1QEW - chains A and C of the 3 polymer chains in the assembly; structure by X-ray diffraction, 2.20 A resolution.

== Chain A ==
Name: Protein (HLA class I histocompatibility antigen, B-35 B* 3501 alpha chain)
Source organism: Homo sapiens
Notes: fragment: residues 25-299, SWS P01892
UniProtKB: P01892 (1A02_HUMAN); residues 1-275 here correspond to UniProt positions 25-299 (UniProt number = residue number + 24)
Sequence (275 residues; row label = number of the first residue in the row):
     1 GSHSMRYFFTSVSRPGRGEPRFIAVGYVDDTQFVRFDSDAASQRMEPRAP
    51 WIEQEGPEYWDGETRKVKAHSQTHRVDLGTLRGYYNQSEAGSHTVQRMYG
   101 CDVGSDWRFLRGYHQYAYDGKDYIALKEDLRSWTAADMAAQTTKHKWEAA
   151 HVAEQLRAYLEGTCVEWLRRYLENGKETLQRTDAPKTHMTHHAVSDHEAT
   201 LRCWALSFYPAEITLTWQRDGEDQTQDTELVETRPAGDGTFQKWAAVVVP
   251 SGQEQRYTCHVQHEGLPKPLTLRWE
Disulfide bonds: Cys101-Cys164, Cys203-Cys259

== Chain C ==
Name: Protein (melanoma-associated antigen 3)
Source organism: Homo sapiens
Notes: fragment: residues 271-280, SWS P43357
UniProtKB: P43357 (MAGA3_HUMAN); residues 1-9 here correspond to UniProt positions 271-279 (UniProt number = residue number + 270)
Sequence (9 residues; row label = number of the first residue in the row):
     1 FLWGPRALV

== How chain A and chain C interact ==
Residue-residue contacts (38):
  Met5(A) - Phe1(C)
  Tyr7(A) - Phe1(C)  hydrogen bond (side chain-backbone)
  Tyr7(A) - Leu2(C)  hydrophobic
  Phe9(A) - Leu2(C)  hydrophobic
  Met45(A) - Leu2(C)  hydrophobic
  Glu63(A) - Phe1(C)
  Glu63(A) - Leu2(C)  hydrogen bond (side chain-backbone)
  Lys66(A) - Phe1(C)
  Lys66(A) - Leu2(C)  hydrogen bond (side chain-backbone)
  Lys66(A) - Gly4(C)
  Val67(A) - Leu2(C)
  His70(A) - Trp3(C)  hydrogen bond (side chain-backbone)
  Thr73(A) - Arg6(C)
  Thr73(A) - Ala7(C)
  Thr73(A) - Leu8(C)
  Asp77(A) - Leu8(C)
  Asp77(A) - Val9(C)  hydrogen bond (side chain-backbone)
  Thr80(A) - Val9(C)
  Tyr84(A) - Val9(C)  hydrogen bond (side chain-backbone)
  Arg97(A) - Trp3(C)
  Arg97(A) - Ala7(C)
  Tyr99(A) - Leu2(C)
  Tyr99(A) - Trp3(C)  hydrogen bond (side chain-backbone)
  Tyr123(A) - Val9(C)  hydrophobic
  Thr143(A) - Val9(C)  hydrogen bond (side chain-backbone)
  Lys146(A) - Leu8(C)
  Lys146(A) - Val9(C)  hydrogen bond (side chain-backbone)
  Trp147(A) - Ala7(C)
  Trp147(A) - Leu8(C)  hydrogen bond (side chain-backbone)
  Gln155(A) - Trp3(C)
  Gln155(A) - Pro5(C)
  Leu156(A) - Trp3(C)  hydrophobic
  Tyr159(A) - Phe1(C)  hydrogen bond (side chain-backbone)
  Tyr159(A) - Leu2(C)
  Tyr159(A) - Trp3(C)  hydrophobic
  Thr163(A) - Phe1(C)
  Trp167(A) - Phe1(C)
  Tyr171(A) - Phe1(C)  hydrogen bond (side chain-backbone)
Other interface residues (no listed pair), chain A (31 interface residues in all): Phe33, Tyr59, Val76, Leu81, His114, Tyr116, Val152

== Summary ==
31 residues of chain A face 9 of chain C across their interface; the contacts include 12 hydrogen bonds. Polar
contacts include Tyr7(A)-Phe1(C), Glu63(A)-Leu2(C) and Lys66(A)-Leu2(C).
Here chain A is Protein (HLA class I histocompatibility antigen, B-35 B* 3501 alpha chain) and chain C is
Protein (melanoma-associated antigen 3), both from Homo sapiens. Entry 1QEW (Human class I histocompatibility
antigen (HLA-A 0201) complex with a nonameric peptide from melanoma-associated antigen 3 ...) was determined
by X-ray diffraction.
